Entry 2PGB (X-ray diffraction, 1.54 A resolution); this record covers chains A and B.

Chain A:
Name: Prothrombin
From: Homo sapiens
Notes: EC 3.4.21.5; fragment: Thrombin light chain, 328-363
UniProtKB: P00734 (THRB_HUMAN); residues 1-14 here correspond to UniProt positions 336-349 (UniProt number = residue number + 335)
Sequence (36 residues; row label = number of the first residue in the row; a row labelled like 14A-14M holds insertion residues (14A, then the next letters in order)):
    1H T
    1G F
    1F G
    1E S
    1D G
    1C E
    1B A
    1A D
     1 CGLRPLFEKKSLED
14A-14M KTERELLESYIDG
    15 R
Disordered / not traced: 15
UniProt features mapped onto this chain:
  - site: Arg15 (Cleavage)

Chain B:
Name: Prothrombin
From: Homo sapiens
Notes: EC 3.4.21.5; fragment: Thrombin heavy chain, 364-622
UniProtKB: P00734 (THRB_HUMAN); the construct lacks a stretch of the UniProt sequence and is renumbered around it, so the offset changes along the chain: 16-36 = UniProt 364-384; 37-60 = UniProt 386-409; 61-77 = UniProt 419-435; 78-97 = UniProt 437-456; 7 more segments
Sequence (259 residues; row label = number of the first residue in the row; note: 1 number in that range is skipped by the numbering (no residue carries it; nothing is unmodelled there); a row labelled like 60A-60I holds insertion residues (60A, then the next letters in order)):
    16 IVEGSDAEIGMSPWQVMLFRK
   36A S
    37 PQELLCGASLISDRWVLTAAHCLL
60A-60I YPPWDKNFT
    61 ENDLLVRIGKHSRTRYE
   77A R
    78 NIEKISMLEKIYIHPRYNWR
   97A E
    98 NLDRDIALMKLKKPVAFSDYIHPVCLPDRETA
129A-129C ASL
   130 LQAGYKGRVTGWGNLKETWT
149A-149E ANVGK
   150 GQPSVLQVVNLPIVERPVCKDSTRIRITDNMFCAG
  184A Y
   185 KP
186A-186D DEGK
   187 RGDAAEGDSGGPFVMKSP
204A-204B FN
   205 NRWYQMGIVSWGE
   219 GAD
  221A R
   222 DGKYGFYTHVFRLKKWIQKVIDQFGE
Disordered / not traced: 149A-149C, 246-247
Disulfide bonds: Cys42-Cys58, Cys168-Cys182
Differences from the reference sequence: engineered mutation Ala191 (Cys564 in P00734), Ala220 (Cys594 in P00734)
Residues lining bound ligands: N-acetylglucosamine (NAG; 2-acetamido-2-deoxy-beta-D-glucopyranose): Leu60, Pro60B, Asn60G
UniProt features mapped onto this chain:
  - region: Ala183 to Val200 (High affinity receptor-binding region which is also known as the TP508 peptide)
  - active site (Charge relay system): His57, Asp102, Ser195
  - glycosylation: Asn60G (N-linked (GlcNAc...) (complex) asparagine)

Interface between chain A and chain B:
Disulfides between the chains: Cys1(A)-Cys122(B)
Residue-residue contacts (76; chain A residue first):
  Cys1(A) - Pro120(B)
  Cys1(A) - Val121(B)
  Cys1(A) - Cys122(B)  disulfide
  Cys1(A) - Arg206(B)  hydrogen bond (backbone-side chain)
  Asp1A(A) - His119(B)  hydrogen bond (backbone-side chain)
  Asp1A(A) - Arg206(B)
  Ala1B(A) - Arg206(B)  hydrogen bond (backbone-side chain)
  Gly1D(A) - Phe114(B)
  Gly1D(A) - Pro120(B)
  Ser1E(A) - Ser48(B)
  Ser1E(A) - Asp49(B)  hydrogen bond
  Ser1E(A) - Phe114(B)
  Gly1F(A) - Asp49(B)
  Phe1G(A) - Ile47(B)
  Phe1G(A) - Ser48(B)  hydrogen bond (backbone-side chain)
  Phe1G(A) - Asp49(B)
  Phe1G(A) - Trp51(B)
  Phe1G(A) - Ile242(B)
  Thr1H(A) - Trp51(B)  hydrogen bond (backbone-side chain)
  Thr1H(A) - Ile242(B)
  Thr1H(A) - Asp243(B)  hydrogen bond
  Thr1H(A) - Phe245(B)  hydrogen bond (backbone-backbone)
  Gly2(A) - Trp29(B)
  Gly2(A) - Pro120(B)  hydrogen bond (backbone-backbone)
  Gly2(A) - Cys122(B)
  Gly2(A) - Arg206(B)
  Gly2(A) - Trp207(B)  hydrogen bond (backbone-backbone)
  Leu3(A) - His119(B)  hydrogen bond (backbone-side chain)
  Leu3(A) - Asn205(B)
  Leu3(A) - Arg206(B)
  Arg4(A) - Gly25(B)
  Arg4(A) - Met26(B)  hydrogen bond (side chain-backbone)
  Arg4(A) - Pro28(B)
  Arg4(A) - Trp29(B)
  Arg4(A) - Arg137(B)
  Arg4(A) - Trp207(B)
  Pro5(A) - Ser115(B)
  Pro5(A) - Asp116(B)
  Leu6(A) - Ile24(B)
  Leu6(A) - Asp116(B)
  Phe7(A) - Glu23(B)
  Phe7(A) - Ile24(B)
  Phe7(A) - Gly25(B)
  Phe7(A) - Met26(B)  hydrophobic
  Glu8(A) - Lys202(B)  salt bridge
  Glu8(A) - Asn205(B)
  Glu8(A) - Trp207(B)  hydrogen bond
  Lys9(A) - His119(B)  hydrogen bond
  Asp14(A) - Glu23(B)
  Asp14(A) - Met26(B)
  Asp14(A) - Arg137(B)  salt bridge
  Asp14(A) - Trp207(B)
  Lys14A(A) - Glu23(B)  hydrogen bond (backbone-side chain)
  Thr14B(A) - Arg137(B)  hydrogen bond
  Thr14B(A) - Asn159(B)  hydrogen bond
  Glu14C(A) - Arg137(B)
  Glu14C(A) - Lys202(B)  salt bridge
  Glu14E(A) - Lys135(B)  salt bridge
  Glu14E(A) - Asn159(B)  hydrogen bond
  Glu14E(A) - Tyr184A(B)
  Glu14E(A) - Lys186D(B)  salt bridge
  Leu14F(A) - Lys135(B)
  Leu14F(A) - Gly136(B)
  Leu14F(A) - Asn159(B)
  Leu14F(A) - Trp207(B)  hydrophobic
  Leu14G(A) - Lys202(B)
  Leu14G(A) - Pro204(B)  hydrophobic
  Ser14I(A) - Gly133(B)
  Ser14I(A) - Tyr134(B)
  Ser14I(A) - Lys135(B)  hydrogen bond (side chain-backbone)
  Tyr14J(A) - Leu129C(B)  hydrophobic
  Tyr14J(A) - Tyr134(B)  hydrogen bond (backbone-side chain)
  Tyr14J(A) - Lys135(B)  hydrogen bond (side chain-backbone)
  Tyr14J(A) - Met201(B)
  Tyr14J(A) - Lys202(B)
  Gly14M(A) - Tyr134(B)
Interface residues without a listed pair, chain A (27 interface residues in all): Glu1C
Interface residues without a listed pair, chain B (38 interface residues in all): Arg50, Tyr117, Ser203

Summary:
27 residues of chain A face 38 of chain B across their interface; the contacts include 1 disulfide bond, 21
hydrogen bonds and 5 salt bridges. Among the polar pairs are Glu8(A)-Lys202(B), Glu14E(A)-Lys135(B) and
Asp14(A)-Arg137(B). Chain B binds N-acetylglucosamine.
Here chain A is Prothrombin and chain B is Prothrombin, both from Homo sapiens. Entry 2PGB (Inhibitor-free
human thrombin mutant C191A-C220A) was determined by X-ray diffraction (same publication as 2PGQ).
